Entry 8X9W (electron microscopy, 4.50 A resolution (low resolution: residue-level contacts below are approximate; hydrogen-bond / salt-bridge calls are withheld)); this record covers chains k and l of the 20 polymer chains in the assembly.

== Chain k ==
Name: CVC1
From: Human alphaherpesvirus 3
Sequence (550 residues; row label = number of the first residue in the row; note: 146 numbers in that range are skipped by the numbering (no residue carries them; nothing is unmodelled there)):
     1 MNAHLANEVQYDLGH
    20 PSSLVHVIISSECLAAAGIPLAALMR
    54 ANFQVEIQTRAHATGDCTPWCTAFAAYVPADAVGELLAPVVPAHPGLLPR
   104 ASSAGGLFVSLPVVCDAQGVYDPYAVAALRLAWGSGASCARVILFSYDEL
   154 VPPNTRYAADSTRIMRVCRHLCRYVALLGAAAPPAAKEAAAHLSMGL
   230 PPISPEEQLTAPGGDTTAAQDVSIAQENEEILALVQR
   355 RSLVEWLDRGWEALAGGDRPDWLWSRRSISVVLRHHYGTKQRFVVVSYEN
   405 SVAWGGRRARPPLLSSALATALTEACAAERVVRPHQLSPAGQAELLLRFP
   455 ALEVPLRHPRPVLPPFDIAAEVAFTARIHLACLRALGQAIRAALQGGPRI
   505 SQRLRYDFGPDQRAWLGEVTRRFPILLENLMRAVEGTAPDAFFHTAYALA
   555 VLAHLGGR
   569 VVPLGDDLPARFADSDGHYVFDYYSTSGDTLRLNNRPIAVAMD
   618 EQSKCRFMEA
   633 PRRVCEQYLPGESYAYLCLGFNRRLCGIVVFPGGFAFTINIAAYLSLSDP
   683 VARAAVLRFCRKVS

== Chain l ==
Name: Capsid vertex component 2
From: Human alphaherpesvirus 3
UniProtKB: P10209 (CVC2_HHV11); residues 1-94 here = UniProt positions 1-94
Sequence (94 residues; numbered 1 to 94; the number before each row is that of its first residue):
     1 MDPYCPFDALDVWEHRRFIVADSRNFITPEFPRDFWMSPVFNLPRETAAE
    51 QVVVLQAQRTAAAAALENAAMQAAELPVDIERRLRPIERNVHEI

== Chain k / chain l interface ==
Contacting residue pairs (46; chain k residue first):
  Arg434(k) - Ala70(l)
  Arg434(k) - Ala74(l)
  Arg509(k) - Ser23(l)
  Arg509(k) - Arg24(l)
  Tyr510(k) - Arg24(l)
  Tyr510(k) - Phe26(l)
  Asp511(k) - Asn25(l)
  Asp511(k) - Phe26(l)
  Gln516(k) - Thr28(l)
  Arg517(k) - Asp2(l)
  Arg517(k) - Asp8(l)
  Ala518(k) - Arg33(l)
  Trp519(k) - Phe26(l)
  Trp519(k) - Trp36(l)
  Leu520(k) - Pro3(l)
  Glu522(k) - Trp36(l)
  Thr524(k) - Met1(l)
  Arg526(k) - Trp36(l)
  Arg526(k) - Met37(l)
  Arg526(k) - Pro39(l)
  Ile529(k) - Pro39(l)
  Leu530(k) - Pro39(l)
  Asn533(k) - Pro39(l)
  Asn533(k) - Phe41(l)
  Arg536(k) - Phe41(l)
  Thr594(k) - Trp36(l)
  Thr594(k) - Pro39(l)
  Ser595(k) - Trp36(l)
  Ser595(k) - Met37(l)
  Ser595(k) - Pro39(l)
  Gly596(k) - Met37(l)
  Gly596(k) - Pro39(l)
  Gly596(k) - Val40(l)
  Asp597(k) - Val40(l)
  Thr598(k) - Phe41(l)
  Tyr640(k) - Ile27(l)
  Leu641(k) - Arg24(l)
  Gly643(k) - Phe26(l)
  Glu644(k) - Phe26(l)
  Glu644(k) - Ile27(l)
  Ser645(k) - Phe26(l)
  Ser645(k) - Ile27(l)
  Tyr646(k) - Pro29(l)
  Pro664(k) - Phe26(l)
  Gly665(k) - Phe26(l)
  Phe667(k) - Pro3(l)
Interface residues without a listed pair, chain k (34 interface residues in all): Gly521, Ala537, Cys622, Ala647
Interface residues without a listed pair, chain l (22 interface residues in all): Phe7, Ser38, Asn42

== Summary ==
Chain k and chain l form an interface of 34 and 22 residues respectively.
Chain k is CVC1 and chain l is Capsid vertex component 2, both from Human alphaherpesvirus 3; the structure,
portal vertex capsomer of the VZV C-Capsid, was determined by electron microscopy together with 8X9X, 8X9Y,
8X9Z, 8XA0, 8XA1, 8XA2 and 8XA3 from the same study.
